PDB entry 4Z3X | X-ray diffraction, 1.85 A resolution | chains E and F of the 4 polymer chains in the assembly

== Chain E (and F) ==
Name: Iron-sulfur cluster-binding oxidoreductase, putative benzoyl-CoA reductase electron transfer protein
From: Geobacter metallireducens GS-15
Notes: chain F of this document is another copy of the same molecule, construct and numbering; everything in this record applies to it too
Reference sequence: Q39TV9 (Q39TV9_GEOMG); numbering as in UniProt (aligned over 1-179)
Amino-acid sequence (179 residues; row label = number of the first residue in the row):
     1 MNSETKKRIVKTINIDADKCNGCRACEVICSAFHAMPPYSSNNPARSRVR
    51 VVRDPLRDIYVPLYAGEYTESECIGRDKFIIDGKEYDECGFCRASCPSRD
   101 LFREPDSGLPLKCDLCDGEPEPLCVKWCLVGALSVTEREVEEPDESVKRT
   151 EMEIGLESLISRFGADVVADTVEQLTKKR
Disordered / not traced: 1-5, 145-147, 175-179 (chain F: 1-6, 177-179)
Metal / ion sites: 4Fe-4S cluster Fe site 1: Cys-20, Cys-23, Cys-26, Cys-128; 4Fe-4S cluster Fe site 2: Cys-30, Cys-113, Cys-116, Cys-124; 4Fe-4S cluster Fe site 3: Cys-73, Cys-89, Cys-92, Cys-96
Ligand contacts:
  - 4Fe-4S cluster (SF4), molecule 1: Cys-20, Asn-21, Gly-22, Cys-23, Arg-24, Ala-25, Cys-26, Val-51, Pro-62, Cys-128, Val-130, Ala-132, Leu-133
  - 4Fe-4S cluster (SF4), molecule 2: Cys-30, His-34, Arg-48, Val-49, Tyr-64, Cys-113, Asp-114, Leu-115, Cys-116, Pro-122, Leu-123, Cys-124
  - 4Fe-4S cluster (SF4), molecule 3: Thr-69, Glu-72, Cys-73, Arg-76, Asp-77, Cys-89, Cys-92, Ala-94, Cys-96, Ser-98, Arg-99

== Chain E / chain F interface ==
Residue-residue contacts - 127 pairs, chain E then chain F:
  Arg-8(E) with Glu-72(F), salt bridge; Arg-76(F)
  Val-10(E) with Arg-76(F)
  Lys-11(E) with Gly-75(F); Arg-76(F), hydrogen bond (backbone-backbone)
  Thr-12(E) with Arg-76(F); Lys-78(F); Glu-88(F), hydrogen bond
  Ile-13(E) with Arg-76(F), hydrogen bond (backbone-backbone); Asp-77(F); Lys-78(F), hydrogen bond (backbone-backbone)
  Asn-14(E) with Lys-78(F)
  Ile-15(E) with Asp-77(F); Lys-78(F), hydrogen bond (backbone-backbone); Phe-79(F), hydrophobic; Ile-80(F), hydrogen bond (backbone-backbone)
  Asp-16(E) with Ile-80(F)
  Ala-17(E) with Ile-80(F), hydrogen bond (backbone-backbone); Ile-81(F), hydrophobic
  Asp-18(E) with Ile-80(F); Ile-81(F); Asp-82(F), hydrogen bond (side chain-backbone); Gly-83(F), hydrogen bond (side chain-backbone)
  Val-61(E) with Phe-79(F), hydrophobic
  Pro-62(E) with Phe-79(F)
  Gly-66(E) with Cys-73(F)
  Glu-67(E) with Thr-69(F); Ser-71(F); Glu-72(F); Cys-73(F), hydrogen bond (side chain-backbone)
  Thr-69(E) with Glu-67(F), hydrogen bond
  Glu-70(E) with Ser-146(F); Val-147(F), hydrogen bond (backbone-backbone); Arg-149(F), salt bridge
  Ser-71(E) with Glu-67(F), hydrogen bond; Ser-146(F); Val-147(F)
  Glu-72(E) with Arg-8(F), salt bridge; Glu-67(F); Lys-112(F); Asp-144(F); Ser-146(F), hydrogen bond (backbone-side chain)
  Cys-73(E) with Gly-66(F); Glu-67(F); Arg-93(F)
  Ile-74(E) with Lys-112(F); Cys-113(F); Asp-114(F); Leu-115(F), hydrophobic
  Gly-75(E) with Lys-11(F); Ile-13(F); Arg-93(F), hydrogen bond (backbone-side chain)
  Arg-76(E) with Arg-8(F); Val-10(F); Lys-11(F), hydrogen bond (backbone-backbone); Thr-12(F); Ile-13(F), hydrogen bond (backbone-backbone); Arg-93(F); Arg-138(F)
  Asp-77(E) with Ile-13(F); Arg-93(F), salt bridge
  Lys-78(E) with Thr-12(F); Ile-13(F), hydrogen bond (backbone-backbone); Asn-14(F); Ile-15(F), hydrogen bond (backbone-backbone)
  Phe-79(E) with Ile-15(F); Val-61(F), hydrophobic; Pro-62(F)
  Ile-80(E) with Ile-15(F), hydrogen bond (backbone-backbone); Asp-16(F); Ala-17(F), hydrogen bond (backbone-backbone); Asp-18(F)
  Ile-81(E) with Asp-18(F); Tyr-86(F); Phe-91(F), hydrophobic
  Asp-82(E) with Asp-18(F), hydrogen bond (backbone-side chain); Lys-84(F), salt bridge
  Gly-83(E) with Asp-18(F), hydrogen bond (backbone-side chain)
  Lys-84(E) with Asp-82(F), salt bridge
  Tyr-86(E) with Ile-81(F)
  Glu-88(E) with Thr-12(F), hydrogen bond; Arg-138(F), salt bridge
  Phe-91(E) with Ile-81(F), hydrophobic; Phe-91(F), hydrophobic
  Arg-93(E) with Cys-73(F); Gly-75(F), hydrogen bond (side chain-backbone); Arg-76(F); Asp-77(F), salt bridge
  Pro-97(E) with Ser-146(F)
  Lys-112(E) with Glu-72(F); Cys-73(F)
  Cys-113(E) with Ile-74(F)
  Asp-114(E) with Ile-74(F)
  Leu-115(E) with Ile-74(F); Gly-75(F)
  Arg-138(E) with Arg-76(F); Glu-88(F), salt bridge
  Lys-148(E) with Arg-162(F); Phe-163(F)
  Glu-151(E) with Asp-106(F); Ser-107(F); Arg-162(F), salt bridge
  Met-152(E) with Phe-163(F), hydrophobic; Val-167(F), hydrophobic; Thr-171(F)
  Glu-153(E) with Thr-171(F)
  Ile-154(E) with Asp-106(F)
  Gly-155(E) with Ser-107(F); Leu-109(F)
  Leu-156(E) with Leu-156(F), hydrophobic; Leu-159(F), hydrophobic; Thr-171(F); Val-172(F), hydrophobic
  Ser-158(E) with Leu-109(F)
  Leu-159(E) with Leu-156(F), hydrophobic
  Ser-161(E) with Met-36(F)
  Arg-162(E) with His-34(F), hydrogen bond (side chain-backbone); Met-36(F); Glu-151(F), salt bridge
  Phe-163(E) with Glu-151(F); Met-152(F), hydrophobic
  Val-167(E) with Met-152(F), hydrophobic
  Val-168(E) with Met-152(F)
  Thr-171(E) with Leu-156(F)
  Val-172(E) with Leu-156(F), hydrophobic; Ala-169(F), hydrophobic; Val-172(F), hydrophobic
Interface residues without a listed pair, chain E (64 interface residues in all): Leu-63, Cys-92, Ala-94, Arg-149, Glu-157, Ile-160, Ala-165, Ala-169
Interface residues without a listed pair, chain F (65 interface residues in all): Arg-48, Leu-63, Gly-108, Glu-145, Gly-155, Val-168, Leu-175, Thr-176

== Summary ==
The interface between chain E and chain F involves 64 residues on one side and 65 on the other; the contacts
include 26 hydrogen bonds and 11 salt bridges. Among the polar pairs are Arg-8(E)/Glu-72(F),
Glu-70(E)/Arg-149(F) and Asp-77(E)/Arg-93(F).
Both chains are Iron-sulfur cluster-binding oxidoreductase, putative benzoyl-CoA reductase electron transfer
protein (Geobacter metallireducens GS-15). Entry 4Z3X (Active site complex BamBC of Benzoyl Coenzyme A
reductase in complex with 1-Monoenoyl-CoA) was determined by X-ray diffraction together with 4Z3Y, 4Z3W, 4Z3Z
and 4Z40 from the same study.
